Entry 8K45 (electron microscopy, 3.66 A resolution); this record covers chains A and D of the 5 polymer chains in the assembly.

# Chain A
Molecule: Spike glycoprotein
From: Severe acute respiratory syndrome coronavirus 2
UniProtKB: P0DTC2 (SPIKE_SARS2); aligned to UniProt positions 1-1208 over residues 1-1208
Chain sequence (1285 residues; each row starts with the number of its first residue; note: 9 numbers in that range are skipped by the numbering (no residue carries them; nothing is unmodelled there); a row labelled like 210A-210F holds insertion residues (210A, then the next letters in order)):
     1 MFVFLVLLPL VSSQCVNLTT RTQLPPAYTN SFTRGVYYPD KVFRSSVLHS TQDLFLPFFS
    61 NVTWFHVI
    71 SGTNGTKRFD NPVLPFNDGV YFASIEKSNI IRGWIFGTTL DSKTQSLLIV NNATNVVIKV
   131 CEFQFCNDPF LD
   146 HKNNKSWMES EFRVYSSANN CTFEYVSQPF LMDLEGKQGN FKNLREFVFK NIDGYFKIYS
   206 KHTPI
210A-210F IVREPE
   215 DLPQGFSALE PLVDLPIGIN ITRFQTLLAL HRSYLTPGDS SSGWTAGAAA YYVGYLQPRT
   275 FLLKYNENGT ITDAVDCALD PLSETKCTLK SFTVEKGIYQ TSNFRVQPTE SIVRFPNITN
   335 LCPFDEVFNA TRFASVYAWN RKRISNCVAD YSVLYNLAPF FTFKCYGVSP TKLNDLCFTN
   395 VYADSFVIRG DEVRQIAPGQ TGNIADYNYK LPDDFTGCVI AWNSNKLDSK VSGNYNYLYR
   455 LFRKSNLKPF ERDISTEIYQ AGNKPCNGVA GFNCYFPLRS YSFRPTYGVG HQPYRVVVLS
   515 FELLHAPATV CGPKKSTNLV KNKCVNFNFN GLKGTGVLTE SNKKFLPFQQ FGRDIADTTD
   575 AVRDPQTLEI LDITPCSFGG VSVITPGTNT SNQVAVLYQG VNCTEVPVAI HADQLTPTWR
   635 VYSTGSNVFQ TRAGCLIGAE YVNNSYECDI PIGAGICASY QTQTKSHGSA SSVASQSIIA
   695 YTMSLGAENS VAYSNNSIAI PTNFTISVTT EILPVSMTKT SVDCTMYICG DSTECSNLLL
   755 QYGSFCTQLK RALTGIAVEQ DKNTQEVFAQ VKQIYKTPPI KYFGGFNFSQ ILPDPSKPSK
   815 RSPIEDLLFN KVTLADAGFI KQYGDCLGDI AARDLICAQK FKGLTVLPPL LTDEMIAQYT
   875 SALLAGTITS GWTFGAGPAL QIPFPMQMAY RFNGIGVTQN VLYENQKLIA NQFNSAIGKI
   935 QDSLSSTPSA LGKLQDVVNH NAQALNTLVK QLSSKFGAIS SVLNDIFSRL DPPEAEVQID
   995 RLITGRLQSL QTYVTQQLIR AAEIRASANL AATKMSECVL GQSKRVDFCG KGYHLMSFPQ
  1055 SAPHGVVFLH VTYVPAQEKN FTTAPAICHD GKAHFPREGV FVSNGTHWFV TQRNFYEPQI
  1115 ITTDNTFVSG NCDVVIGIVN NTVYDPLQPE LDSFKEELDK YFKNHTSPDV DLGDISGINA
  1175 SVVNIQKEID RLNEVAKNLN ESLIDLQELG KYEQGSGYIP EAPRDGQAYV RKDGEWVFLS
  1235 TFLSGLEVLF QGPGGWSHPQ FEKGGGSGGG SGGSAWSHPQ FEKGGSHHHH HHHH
Not modelled in the structure: 1-14, 71-76, 146-152, 177-184, 210A-210F, 248-256, 621-640, 676-690, 828-851, 1148-1288
Disulfides: Cys15-Cys136, Cys131-Cys166, Cys291-Cys301, Cys336-Cys361, Cys379-Cys432, Cys391-Cys525, Cys480-Cys488, Cys538-Cys590, Cys617-Cys649, Cys662-Cys671, Cys738-Cys760, Cys743-Cys749, Cys1032-Cys1043, Cys1082-Cys1126
Glycans and other covalent adducts: N-acetylglucosamine (NAG) linked to Asn61, Asn331, Asn603, Asn616, Asn657, Asn709, Asn717, Asn801, Asn1074, Asn1098, Asn1134
Construct notes: variant Val67 (Ala in P0DTC2), Ile95 (Thr in P0DTC2), Asp142 (Tyr145 in P0DTC2), Arg210C (Asn211 in P0DTC2), Glu210D (Leu212 in P0DTC2), Pro210E (Val213 in P0DTC2), Glu210F (Arg214 in P0DTC2), Asp339 (Gly in P0DTC2), Leu371 (Ser in P0DTC2), Pro373 (Ser in P0DTC2), Phe375 (Ser in P0DTC2), Asn417 (Lys in P0DTC2), Lys440 (Asn in P0DTC2), Ser446 (Gly in P0DTC2), Asn477 (Ser in P0DTC2), Lys478 (Thr in P0DTC2), Ala484 (Glu in P0DTC2), Arg493 (Gln in P0DTC2), Ser496 (Gly in P0DTC2), Arg498 (Gln in P0DTC2), Tyr501 (Asn in P0DTC2), His505 (Tyr in P0DTC2), Lys547 (Thr in P0DTC2), Gly614 (Asp in P0DTC2), Tyr655 (His in P0DTC2), Lys679 (Asn in P0DTC2), His681 (Pro in P0DTC2), Lys764 (Asn in P0DTC2), Tyr796 (Asp in P0DTC2), Lys856 (Asn in P0DTC2), His954 (Gln in P0DTC2), Lys969 (Asn in P0DTC2), Phe981 (Leu in P0DTC2); insertion (210A-210B); conflict Gly682 (Arg in P0DTC2), Ser683 (Arg in P0DTC2), Ser685 (Arg in P0DTC2), Pro817 (Phe in P0DTC2), Pro892 (Ala in P0DTC2), Pro899 (Ala in P0DTC2), Pro942 (Ala in P0DTC2), Pro986 (Lys in P0DTC2), Pro987 (Val in P0DTC2); expression tag (1209-1288)
Residues lining bound ligands: N-acetylglucosamine (NAG; 2-acetamido-2-deoxy-beta-D-glucopyranose): Ser459, Asn460, Lys462, Glu465
UniProt features mapped onto this chain:
  - region: Asn280 to Cys301 (Putative superantigen), Arg403 to Asp405 (Integrin-binding motif), Asn448 to Phe456 (Immunodominant HLA epitope recognized by the CD8+), Ser816 to Tyr837 (Fusion peptide 1), Lys835 to Phe855 (Fusion peptide 2), Asp1163 to Glu1202 (Heptad repeat 2)
  - site: Arg815, Ser816 (Cleavage)
  - glycosylation: Asn17 (N-linked (GlcNAc...) (complex) asparagine), Asn61 (N-linked (GlcNAc...) (hybrid) asparagine), Asn74 (N-linked (GlcNAc...) (complex) asparagine), Asn122 (N-linked (GlcNAc...) (hybrid) asparagine), Asn149 (N-linked (GlcNAc...) (complex) asparagine), Asn165 (N-linked (GlcNAc...) (complex) asparagine), Asn234 (N-linked (GlcNAc...) (high mannose) asparagine), Asn282 (N-linked (GlcNAc...) (complex) asparagine), Thr323 (O-linked (GalNAc) threonine), Ser325 (O-linked (HexNAc...) serine), Asn331 (N-linked (GlcNAc...) (complex) asparagine), Asn343 (N-linked (GlcNAc...) (complex) asparagine), Asn603 (N-linked (GlcNAc...) (hybrid) asparagine), Asn616 (N-linked (GlcNAc...) (complex) asparagine), Asn657 (N-linked (GlcNAc...) (complex) asparagine), Thr676 (O-linked (GlcNAc...) threonine), Thr678 (O-linked (GlcNAc...) threonine), Asn709 (N-linked (GlcNAc...) (high mannose) asparagine), Asn717 (N-linked (GlcNAc...) (hybrid) asparagine), Asn801 (N-linked (GlcNAc...) (hybrid) asparagine) and 6 more in UniProt

# Chain D
Molecule: Nb4 nanobody
From: Vicugna pacos
Notes: antibody fragment or engineered binder
Chain sequence (124 residues; each row starts with the number of its first residue):
     1 SAVQLQASGG GFVQPGGSLR LSCAASGWAE TFGHMGWFRQ APGKEREFVS AIDWWDTVHY
    61 YADSVKGRFT ISRDNSKNTV YLQMNSLRAE DTATYYCAYW DMDYLQNSIP VDYWGQGTQV
   121 TVSS
Disulfides: Cys23-Cys97

# Chain A / chain D interface
Contacting residue pairs (12):
  Val445(A) with Ile109(D)
  Ser446(A) with Ile109(D)
  Gly447(A) with Ile109(D)
  Tyr449(A) with Ile109(D); Pro110(D); Val111(D), hydrogen bond (side chain-backbone)
  Gly485(A) with Gln4(D), hydrogen bond (backbone-side chain)
  Phe486(A) with Gln4(D)
  Tyr489(A) with Gln4(D)
  Arg493(A) with Tyr113(D)
  Arg498(A) with Ile109(D); Pro110(D)
Interface residues without a listed pair, chain A (11 interface residues in all): Ala484, Asn487
Interface residues without a listed pair, chain D (6 interface residues in all): Gln116

# In short
Chain A and chain D form an interface of 11 and 6 residues respectively; the contacts include 2 hydrogen
bonds. Among the polar pairs are Tyr449(A)-Val111(D) and Gly485(A)-Gln4(D). Chain A binds N-acetylglucosamine.
Here chain A is Spike glycoprotein (Severe acute respiratory syndrome coronavirus 2) and chain D is Nb4
nanobody (Vicugna pacos). Entry 8K45 (A potent and broad-spectrum neutralizing nanobody for SARS-CoV-2 viruses
including all major Omicron strains) was determined by electron microscopy together with 8K3K, 8K46 and 8K47
from the same study.
